Entry 5ZHW (X-ray diffraction, 2.18 A resolution); this record covers chain A.

# Chain A
Protein: D-alanyl-D-alanine carboxypeptidase
Organism: Enterococcus faecalis V583
Notes: EC 3.4.16.4
UniProtKB: Q47746 (VANY_ENTFA); residue numbers follow UniProt; this construct covers 52-268
Sequence (228 residues; each row starts with the number of its first residue):
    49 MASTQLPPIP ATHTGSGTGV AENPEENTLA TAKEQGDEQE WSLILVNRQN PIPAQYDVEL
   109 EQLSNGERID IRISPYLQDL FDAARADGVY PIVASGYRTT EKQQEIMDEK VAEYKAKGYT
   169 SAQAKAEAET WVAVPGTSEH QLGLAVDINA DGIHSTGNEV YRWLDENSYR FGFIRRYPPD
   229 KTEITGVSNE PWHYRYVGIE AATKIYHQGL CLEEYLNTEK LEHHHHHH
Disordered / not traced: 49-87, 269-276
Construct notes: expression tag (49-51, 269-276)
Modified positions: Mse49 (selenomethionine); Mse155 (selenomethionine; parent Met)
Metal / ion sites: Cu ion: His188, Asp195, His241 (together with D-alanine)
Residues lining bound ligands: D-alanine (DAL): Arg146, Gln151, Ile154, Trp179, Val180, Ala181, Ser186, Glu187, His188, Asp195, Tyr225, Val235, Glu238, Trp240, His241
Curated features (UniProtKB/Swiss-Prot):
  - active site: Glu238 (Proton donor/acceptor)
  - binding site (substrate): Gln151, Trp179 to Ala181, Ser186
  - binding site (Zn(2+)): His188, Asp195, His241

# In short
Chain A binds D-alanine. The Cu ion site is built by His188, Asp195 and His241. UniProt lists active-site
residue Glu238, 5 substrate-binding residues and 3 Zn2+-binding residues.
Chain A is D-alanyl-D-alanine carboxypeptidase (Enterococcus faecalis V583); the structure, VanYB in complex
with D-Alanine-D-Alanine, was determined by X-ray diffraction together with 5ZHF and 6A6A from the same study.
